7XK7 - chains D and E of the 6 polymer chains in the assembly; structure by electron microscopy, 2.90 A resolution.

[Chain D]
Molecule: Na(+)-translocating NADH-quinone reductase subunit D
Organism: Vibrio cholerae O395
Notes: EC 7.2.1.1
Reference sequence: A5F5Y6 (NQRD_VIBC3); numbering as in UniProt (aligned over 1-210)
Chain sequence (210 residues; each row starts with the number of its first residue):
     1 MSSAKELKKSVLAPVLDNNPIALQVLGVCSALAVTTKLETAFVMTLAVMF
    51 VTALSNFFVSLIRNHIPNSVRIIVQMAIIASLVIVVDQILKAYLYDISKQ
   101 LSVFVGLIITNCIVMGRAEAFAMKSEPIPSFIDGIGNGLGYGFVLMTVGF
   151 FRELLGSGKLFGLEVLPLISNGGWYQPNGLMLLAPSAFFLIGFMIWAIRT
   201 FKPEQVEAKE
Unresolved in the structure: 1-4
Ligand contacts: 2Fe-2S cluster (FES): Gly27, Val28, Cys29, Thr110, Asn111, Cys112

[Chain E]
Molecule: Na(+)-translocating NADH-quinone reductase subunit E
Organism: Vibrio cholerae O395
Notes: EC 7.2.1.1
Reference sequence: A5F5Y5 (NQRE_VIBC3); residue numbers follow UniProt; this construct covers 1-198
Chain sequence (198 residues; each row starts with the number of its first residue):
     1 MEHYISLLVKSIFIENMALSFFLGMCTFLAVSKKVKTSFGLGIAVIVVLT
    51 ISVPVNNLVYNLVLKPDALVEGVDLSFLNFITFIGVIAALVQILEMILDR
   101 FFPPLYNALGIFLPLITVNCAIFGGVSFMVQRDYSFAESVVYGFGSGVGW
   151 MLAIVALAGIREKMKYSDVPPGLRGLGITFITAGLMALGFMSFSGVQL
Ligand contacts: 2Fe-2S cluster (FES): Gly24, Met25, Cys26, Asn119, Cys120

[Interface between chain D and chain E]
Pairs across the interface (63):
  Ala22(D) - Leu176(E)
  Val25(D) - Cys26(E)  hydrogen bond (backbone-side chain)
  Val25(D) - Leu176(E)  hydrophobic
  Leu26(D) - Cys26(E)  hydrophobic
  Gly27(D) - Cys26(E)  hydrogen bond (backbone-side chain)
  Val28(D) - Met25(E)  hydrophobic
  Val28(D) - Cys26(E)
  Val28(D) - Phe180(E)  hydrophobic
  Cys29(D) - Phe22(E)  hydrogen bond (side chain-backbone)
  Cys29(D) - Leu23(E)  hydrophobic
  Cys29(D) - Gly24(E)  hydrogen bond (side chain-backbone)
  Cys29(D) - Met25(E)  hydrogen bond (side chain-backbone)
  Leu32(D) - Phe22(E)  hydrophobic
  Leu32(D) - Met25(E)  hydrophobic
  Met76(D) - Ile84(E)  hydrophobic
  Met76(D) - Val118(E)  hydrophobic
  Ala77(D) - Ile81(E)  hydrophobic
  Ala80(D) - Ile81(E)  hydrophobic
  Ile84(D) - Phe77(E)
  Ile84(D) - Phe80(E)  hydrophobic
  Ile84(D) - Ile81(E)  hydrophobic
  Asp87(D) - Phe80(E)
  Gln88(D) - Phe77(E)
  Val103(D) - Gln131(E)
  Gly106(D) - Phe80(E)
  Gly106(D) - Phe123(E)
  Leu107(D) - Leu23(E)  hydrophobic
  Leu107(D) - Cys120(E)
  Leu107(D) - Phe123(E)  hydrophobic
  Ile109(D) - Phe80(E)  hydrophobic
  Thr110(D) - Ile84(E)
  Thr110(D) - Val118(E)
  Thr110(D) - Asn119(E)
  Thr110(D) - Cys120(E)  hydrogen bond
  Thr110(D) - Phe123(E)
  Asn111(D) - Cys120(E)
  Leu183(D) - Met191(E)  hydrophobic
  Ala184(D) - Phe22(E)  hydrophobic
  Ala184(D) - Met191(E)
  Pro185(D) - Gly184(E)
  Pro185(D) - Leu188(E)
  Pro185(D) - Met191(E)
  Phe188(D) - Phe22(E)  hydrophobic
  Phe188(D) - Phe180(E)
  Phe188(D) - Ala183(E)  hydrophobic
  Phe188(D) - Gly184(E)
  Phe189(D) - Ile181(E)
  Phe189(D) - Gly184(E)
  Phe189(D) - Leu185(E)  hydrophobic
  Ile191(D) - Phe180(E)  hydrophobic
  Gly192(D) - Leu173(E)
  Ile195(D) - Leu176(E)  hydrophobic
  Ile195(D) - Phe180(E)  hydrophobic
  Trp196(D) - Gly172(E)
  Trp196(D) - Leu173(E)  hydrophobic
  Arg199(D) - Gly172(E)
  Arg199(D) - Arg174(E)  hydrogen bond (side chain-backbone)
  Arg199(D) - Leu176(E)
  Val206(D) - Pro171(E)
  Glu207(D) - Arg174(E)  hydrogen bond (backbone-side chain)
  Glu207(D) - Gly175(E)
  Ala208(D) - Arg174(E)
  Lys209(D) - Arg174(E)
Other interface residues (no listed pair), chain D (43 interface residues in all): Ile21, Leu23, Ser69, Ile72, Ile73, Val83, Ser102, Phe104, Cys112, Leu180
Other interface residues (no listed pair), chain E (38 interface residues in all): Phe21, Leu29, Gly85, Ala88, Gln92, Thr117, Gly124, Phe128, Pro170, Gly177, Ala187

[Summary]
43 residues of chain D and 38 residues of chain E are in contact, with 8 hydrogen bonds. Polar contacts
include Val25(D)-Cys26(E), Gly27(D)-Cys26(E) and Cys29(D)-Phe22(E). 2Fe-2S cluster is bound between chain D
and chain E.
Chain D is Na(+)-translocating NADH-quinone reductase subunit D and chain E is Na(+)-translocating
NADH-quinone reductase subunit E, both from Vibrio cholerae O395; the structure, Cryo-EM structure of
Na+-pumping NADH-ubiquinone oxidoreductase from Vibrio cholerae, with korormicin, was determined by electron
microscopy, deposited together with 7XK3, 7XK4, 7XK5 and 7XK6.
